6DW0 - chains A and E of the 5 polymer chains in the assembly; structure by electron microscopy, 3.80 A resolution.

== Chain A ==
Molecule: Gamma-aminobutyric acid receptor subunit alpha-1
Organism: Rattus norvegicus
Reference sequence: P62813 (GBRA1_RAT); the construct has insertions or renumbered stretches relative to UniProt, so the offset changes along the chain: -26 to 313 = UniProt 1-340; 315-361 = UniProt 409-455
Sequence (402 residues; numbered -26 to 375; the number before each row is that of its first residue; numbers below 1 keep their minus sign (Met-26 is residue -26)):
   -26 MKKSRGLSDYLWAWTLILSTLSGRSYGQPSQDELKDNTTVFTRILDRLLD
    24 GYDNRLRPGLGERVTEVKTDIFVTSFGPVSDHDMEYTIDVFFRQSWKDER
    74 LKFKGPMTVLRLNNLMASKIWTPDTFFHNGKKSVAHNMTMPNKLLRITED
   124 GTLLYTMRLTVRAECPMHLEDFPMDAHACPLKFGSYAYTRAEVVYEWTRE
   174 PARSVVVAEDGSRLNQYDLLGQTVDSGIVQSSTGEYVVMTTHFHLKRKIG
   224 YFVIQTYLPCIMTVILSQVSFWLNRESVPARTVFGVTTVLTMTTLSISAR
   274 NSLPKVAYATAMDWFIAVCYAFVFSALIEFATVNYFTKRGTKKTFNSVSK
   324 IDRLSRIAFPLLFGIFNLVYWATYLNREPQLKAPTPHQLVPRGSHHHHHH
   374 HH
Unresolved in the structure: -26 to 11, 308-375
Disulfides: Cys138-Cys152
Covalently attached groups: glycan linked to Asn110
Construct notes: linker (314); expression tag (362-375)
Small-molecule neighbours:
  - gamma-amino-butanoic acid (ABU), molecule 1: Phe64, Arg66, Thr129
  - gamma-amino-butanoic acid (ABU), molecule 2: Phe99, Tyr159, Ser204, Thr206, Tyr209
UniProt features mapped onto this chain:
  - binding site (4-aminobutanoate): Arg66, Thr129
  - glycosylation (N-linked (GlcNAc...) asparagine): Asn10, Asn110
Reported in the primary citation:
  - post-translational modification sites: Asn110

== Chain E ==
Molecule: Gamma-aminobutyric acid receptor subunit beta-1
Organism: Rattus norvegicus
Reference sequence: P15431 (GBRB1_RAT); the construct has insertions or renumbered stretches relative to UniProt, so the offset changes along the chain: -24 to 308 = UniProt 1-333; 311-345 = UniProt 440-474
Sequence (384 residues; each row starts with the number of its first residue; numbers below 1 keep their minus sign (Met-24 is residue -24)):
   -24 MWTVQNRESLGLLSFPVMVAMVCCAHSSNEPSNMSYVKETVDRLLKGYDI
    26 RLRPDFGGPPVDVGMRIDVASIDMVSEVNMDYTLTMYFQQSWKDKRLSYS
    76 GIPLNLTLDNRVADQLWVPDTYFLNDKKSFVHGVTVKNRMIRLHPDGTVL
   126 YGLRITTTAACMMDLRRYPLDEQNCTLEIESYGYTTDDIEFYWNGGEGAV
   176 TGVNKIELPQFSIVDYKMVSKKVEFTTGAYPRLSLSFRLKRNIGYFILQT
   226 YMPSTLITILSWVSFWINYDASAARVALGITTVLTMTTISTHLRETLPKI
   276 PYVKAIDIYLMGCFVFVFLALLEYAFVNYIFFGGTIPDLTDVNSIDKWSR
   326 MFFPITFSLFNVVYWLYYVHLVPRGSHHHHHHHH
Unresolved in the structure: -24 to 9, 303-319, 346-359
Disulfides: Cys136-Cys150
Covalently attached groups: N-acetylglucosamine (NAG) linked to Asn80; glycan linked to Asn149
Construct notes: linker (309-310); expression tag (346-359)
Small-molecule neighbours: gamma-amino-butanoic acid (ABU): Tyr97, Glu155, Ser156, Tyr157, Phe200, Thr202, Tyr205
UniProt features mapped onto this chain:
  - binding site (histamine): Tyr97, Ser156, Tyr157, Thr202
  - binding site (4-aminobutanoate): Tyr157, Thr202
  - glycosylation (N-linked (GlcNAc...) asparagine): Asn8, Asn80, Asn149

== Interface between chain A and chain E ==
Contacting residue pairs (71):
  Phe14(A) - Phe31(E)  hydrophobic
  Thr15(A) - Asp24(E)  hydrogen bond
  Thr15(A) - Leu27(E)
  Leu18(A) - Arg26(E)
  Phe45(A) - Phe200(E)  hydrophobic
  Thr47(A) - Leu99(E)
  Phe64(A) - Tyr97(E)
  Phe64(A) - Tyr157(E)  hydrophobic
  Arg66(A) - Thr202(E)  hydrogen bond
  Met80(A) - Phe31(E)  hydrophobic
  Leu83(A) - Phe31(E)  hydrophobic
  Arg84(A) - Phe31(E)
  Arg84(A) - Thr160(E)  hydrogen bond
  Arg84(A) - Asp163(E)  salt bridge
  Asn86(A) - Ile25(E)
  Asn86(A) - Arg26(E)  hydrogen bond (side chain-backbone)
  Asn86(A) - Trp92(E)
  Asn86(A) - Tyr159(E)  hydrogen bond
  Leu88(A) - Arg26(E)
  Met89(A) - Arg26(E)
  His109(A) - Lys102(E)
  Met111(A) - Thr96(E)
  Met111(A) - Phe98(E)  hydrophobic
  Met111(A) - Ser104(E)
  Met111(A) - Ile130(E)  hydrophobic
  Thr112(A) - Val93(E)
  Thr112(A) - Pro94(E)  hydrogen bond (side chain-backbone)
  Thr112(A) - Asp95(E)
  Thr112(A) - Thr96(E)  hydrogen bond (side chain-backbone)
  Thr112(A) - Leu128(E)
  Met113(A) - Val93(E)  hydrophobic
  Met113(A) - Asp95(E)
  Asn115(A) - Tyr97(E)
  Asn115(A) - Tyr157(E)  hydrogen bond (backbone-side chain)
  Lys116(A) - Tyr157(E)
  Leu117(A) - Tyr157(E)
  Leu117(A) - Gly158(E)
  Arg119(A) - Thr160(E)  hydrogen bond
  Arg119(A) - Thr202(E)
  Arg119(A) - Tyr205(E)  hydrogen bond
  Thr129(A) - Tyr157(E)  hydrogen bond (backbone-side chain)
  Met130(A) - Tyr157(E)  hydrogen bond (backbone-side chain)
  Arg131(A) - Tyr97(E)
  Arg131(A) - Phe98(E)  hydrogen bond (side chain-backbone)
  Arg131(A) - Leu99(E)
  Arg131(A) - Asp101(E)  salt bridge
  Arg131(A) - Tyr157(E)  hydrogen bond (backbone-side chain)
  Arg172(A) - Thr201(E)
  Ser185(A) - Met137(E)
  Arg186(A) - Lys102(E)
  Arg186(A) - Ala135(E)
  Asn188(A) - Met55(E)
  Asn188(A) - Lys274(E)
  Asn188(A) - Pro276(E)
  Gln189(A) - Lys274(E)
  Lys221(A) - Pro276(E)
  Gly223(A) - Ile275(E)
  Gly223(A) - Pro276(E)
  Tyr224(A) - Lys274(E)
  Tyr224(A) - Ile275(E)
  Tyr224(A) - Pro276(E)
  Leu231(A) - Met286(E)  hydrophobic
  Leu239(A) - Leu297(E)  hydrophobic
  Val242(A) - Leu297(E)  hydrophobic
  Trp245(A) - Phe301(E)  hydrophobic
  Val256(A) - Ala248(E)  hydrophobic
  Thr260(A) - Ile255(E)
  Thr264(A) - Val258(E)
  Thr264(A) - Leu259(E)
  Thr267(A) - Thr262(E)
  Ser271(A) - Thr266(E)
Also at the interface, not in a pair above, chain A (45 interface residues in all): Leu85, Leu127, Leu263, Leu268
Also at the interface, not in a pair above, chain E (48 interface residues in all): Phe63, Asn100, Phe105, Tyr126, Ala252, Pro273

== In short ==
The interface between chain A and chain E involves 45 residues on one side and 48 on the other, with 14
hydrogen bonds and 2 salt bridges. Polar pairs include Arg84(A)-Asp163(E), Arg131(A)-Asp101(E) and
Thr15(A)-Asp24(E). One gamma-amino-butanoic acid molecule is bound between chain A and chain E. The paper
reports a modification site at Asn110(A).
Here chain A is Gamma-aminobutyric acid receptor subunit alpha-1 and chain E is Gamma-aminobutyric acid
receptor subunit beta-1, both from Rattus norvegicus. Entry 6DW0 (Cryo-EM structure of the
benzodiazepine-sensitive alpha1beta1gamma2S tri-heteromeric GABAA receptor in complex with GABA (Whole map))
was determined by electron microscopy together with 6DW1 from the same study.
